PDB entry 1RB4 | X-ray diffraction, 1.90 A resolution | chains B and C of the 3 polymer chains in the assembly

Chain B (and C):
Molecule: General control protein GCN4
Notes: fragment: leucine-zipper (residues 249-281); chain C of this document is another copy of the same molecule, construct and numbering; everything in this record applies to it too
UniProtKB: P03069 (GCN4_YEAST); residues 1-33 here correspond to UniProt positions 249-281 (UniProt number = residue number + 248)
Sequence (33 residues; numbered 1 to 33; the number before each row is that of its first residue):
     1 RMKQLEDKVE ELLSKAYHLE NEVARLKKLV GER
Unresolved in the structure: 33 (chain C: 30-33)
Differences from the reference sequence: engineered mutation A16 (Asn264 in P03069)
UniProt features mapped onto this chain:
  - region: L5 to L26 (Leucine-zipper)

Chain B / chain C interface:
Contacting residue pairs - 18 pairs, chain B then chain C:
  R1(B) with E22(C), salt bridge; L26(C)
  M2(B) with L26(C), hydrophobic
  L5(B) with L19(C), hydrophobic; E22(C); L26(C), hydrophobic
  V9(B) with L19(C), hydrophobic
  L12(B) with L12(C); K15(C)
  A16(B) with L12(C), hydrophobic
  L19(B) with L5(C), hydrophobic; K8(C); V9(C), hydrophobic
  E22(B) with R1(C); L5(C)
  R25(B) with R1(C)
  L26(B) with R1(C); L5(C), hydrophobic
Also at the interface, not in a pair above, chain B (14 interface residues in all): K8, K15, V23, L29
Also at the interface, not in a pair above, chain C (12 interface residues in all): M2, A16, V23

In short:
14 residues of chain B face 12 of chain C across their interface; the contacts include 1 salt bridge. The
salt-bridged pair is R1(B)-E22(C).
Chain B and chain C are both General control protein GCN4; the structure, Antiparallel trimer of GCN4-leucine
zipper core mutant as N16A tetragonal automatic solution, was determined by X-ray diffraction, deposited
together with 3K7Z, 1RB5 and 1RB6.
